8PPV - chains B and P of the 7 polymer chains in the assembly; structure by electron microscopy, 3.02 A resolution.

== Chain B ==
Molecule: DP2
From: Pyrococcus abyssi GE5
Chain sequence (1270 residues; each row starts with the number of its first residue):
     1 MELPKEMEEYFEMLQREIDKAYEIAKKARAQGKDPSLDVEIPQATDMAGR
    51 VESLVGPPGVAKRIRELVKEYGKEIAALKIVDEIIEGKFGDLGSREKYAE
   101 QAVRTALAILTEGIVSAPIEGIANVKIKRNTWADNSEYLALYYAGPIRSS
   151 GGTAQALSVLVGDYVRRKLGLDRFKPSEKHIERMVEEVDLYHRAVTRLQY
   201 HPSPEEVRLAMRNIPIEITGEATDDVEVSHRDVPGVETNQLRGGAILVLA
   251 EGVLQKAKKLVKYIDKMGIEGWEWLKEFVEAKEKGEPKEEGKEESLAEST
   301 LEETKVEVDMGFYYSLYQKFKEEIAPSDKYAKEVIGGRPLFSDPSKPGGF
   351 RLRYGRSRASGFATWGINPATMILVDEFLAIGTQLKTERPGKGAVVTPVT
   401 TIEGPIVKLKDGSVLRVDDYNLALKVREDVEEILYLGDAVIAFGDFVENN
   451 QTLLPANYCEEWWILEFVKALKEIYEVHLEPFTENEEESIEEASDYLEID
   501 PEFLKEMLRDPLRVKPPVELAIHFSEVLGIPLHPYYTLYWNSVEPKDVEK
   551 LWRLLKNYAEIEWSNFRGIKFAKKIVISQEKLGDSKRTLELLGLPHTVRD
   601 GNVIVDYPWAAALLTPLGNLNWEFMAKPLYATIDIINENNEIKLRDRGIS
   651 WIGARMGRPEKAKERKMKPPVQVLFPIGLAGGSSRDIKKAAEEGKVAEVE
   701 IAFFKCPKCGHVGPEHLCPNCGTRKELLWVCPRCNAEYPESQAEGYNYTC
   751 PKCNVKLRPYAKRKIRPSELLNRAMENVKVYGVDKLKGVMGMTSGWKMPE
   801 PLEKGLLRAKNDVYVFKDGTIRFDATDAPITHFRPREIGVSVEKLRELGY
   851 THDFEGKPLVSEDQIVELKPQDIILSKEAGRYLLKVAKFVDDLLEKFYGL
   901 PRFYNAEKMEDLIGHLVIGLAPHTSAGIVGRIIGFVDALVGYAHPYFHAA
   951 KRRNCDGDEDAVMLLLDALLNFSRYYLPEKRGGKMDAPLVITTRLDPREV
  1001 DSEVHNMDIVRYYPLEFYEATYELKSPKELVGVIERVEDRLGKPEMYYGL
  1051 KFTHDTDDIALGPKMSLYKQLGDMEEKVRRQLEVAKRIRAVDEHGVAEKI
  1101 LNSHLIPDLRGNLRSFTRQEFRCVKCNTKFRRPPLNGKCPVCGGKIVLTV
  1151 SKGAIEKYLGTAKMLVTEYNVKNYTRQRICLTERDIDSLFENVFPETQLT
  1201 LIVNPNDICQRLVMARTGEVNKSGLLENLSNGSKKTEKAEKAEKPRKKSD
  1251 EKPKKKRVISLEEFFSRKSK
Unresolved in the structure: 1-3, 284-308, 1217-1270
Bound ions: Zn2+ site 1: Cys706, Cys709, Cys718, Cys721; Zn2+ site 2: Cys731, Cys734, Cys750, Cys753; Mg2+: Asp956, Asp958; Zn2+ site 3: Cys1123, Cys1139, Cys1142
From the paper describing this entry:
  - mutagenesis - R1178A: unchanged catalytic activity on ssDNA
  - mutagenesis - R1178A: decreased catalytic activity on P/T substrates
  - mutagenesis - P1107A, R1114A: unchanged catalytic activity

== Chain P ==
Molecule: 21-nt DNA strand
Sequence (21 nucleotides; row label = number of the first residue in the row):
     1 CGCCGGGCCGAGCCGTXXXXX
Unresolved in the structure: 1-2
Modified residues: GS (guanosine-5'-thio-monophosphate) at position 17, C7R (2'-deoxy-5'-O-thiophosphonocytidine) at position 18, PST (thymidine-5'-thiophosphate) at position 19, PST (thymidine-5'-thiophosphate) at position 20, PST (thymidine-5'-thiophosphate) at position 21

== Chain B / chain P interface ==
Contacting residue pairs (13; chain B residue first):
  Pro670(B) with DC13(P), phosphate contact
  Lys787(B) with DC13(P), salt bridge to the phosphate
  Ile1106(B) with PST_19(P), base contact
  Pro1107(B) with PST_19(P), sugar contact
  Arg1114(B) with PST_20(P), phosphate contact
  Ser1115(B) with GS_17(P), phosphate contact; C7R_18(P), phosphate contact
  Arg1122(B) with DG15(P), sugar contact
  Asn1127(B) with DG15(P), phosphate contact; DT16(P), phosphate contact
  Lys1129(B) with DT16(P), salt bridge to the phosphate
  Thr1149(B) with DT16(P), sugar contact
  Arg1178(B) with PST_19(P), base contact
Other interface residues (no listed pair), chain B (21 interface residues in all): Lys668, Pro669, Ser683, Arg685, Asp1108, Arg1110, Gly1111, Asn1112, Val1150, Lys1157
Other interface residues (no listed pair), chain P (8 interface residues in all): DC14

== Summary ==
21 residues of chain B and 8 residues of chain P are in contact, with 2 salt bridges. Among the polar pairs
are Lys787(B)-DC13(P) and Lys1129(B)-DT16(P). From the paper: R1178A of chain B reduces catalytic activity on
P/T substrates; P1107A and R1114A of chain B leave catalytic activity unchanged.
Here chain B is DP2 (Pyrococcus abyssi GE5) and chain P is a 21-nt DNA strand. Entry 8PPV (Intermediate
conformer of Pyrococcus abyssi DNA polymerase D (PolD) bound to a primer/template substrate containing three
...) was determined by electron microscopy together with 8PPT and 8PPU from the same study.
